Entry 8K2S (solution NMR); this record covers chains A and B.

Chain A:
Protein: Molecular chaperone HtpG (Fragment)
Organism: Escherichia coli
Notes: fragment: Heat shock protein 90(HtpG) M domain
UniProtKB: A0A7A6VTW3 (A0A7A6VTW3_ECOLX); numbering as in UniProt (aligned over 230-494)
Chain sequence (292 residues; row label = number of the first residue in the row):
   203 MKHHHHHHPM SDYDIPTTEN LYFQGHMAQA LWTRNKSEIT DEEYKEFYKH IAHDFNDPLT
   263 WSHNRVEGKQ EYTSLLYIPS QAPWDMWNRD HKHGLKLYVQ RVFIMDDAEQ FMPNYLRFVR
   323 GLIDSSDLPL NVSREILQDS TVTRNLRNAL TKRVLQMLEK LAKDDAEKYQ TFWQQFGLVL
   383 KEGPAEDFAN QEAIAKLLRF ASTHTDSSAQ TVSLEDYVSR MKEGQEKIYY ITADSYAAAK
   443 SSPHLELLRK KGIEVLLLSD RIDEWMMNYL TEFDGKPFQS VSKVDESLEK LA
Unresolved in the structure: 203-229
Construct notes: initiating methionine (203); expression tag (204-229)

Chain B:
Protein: Disordered protein (D131D)
Organism: Staphylococcus aureus
Chain sequence (77 residues; each row starts with the number of its first residue):
   585 LEGSGSGSGS GSGQGHMATS TLIKAIDGDT VKLMYKGQPM TFRLLLVDTP ETKHPKKGVE
   645 KYGPEASAFT KKMVENA
Unresolved in the structure: 585-600

How chain A and chain B interact:
Pairs across the interface (108):
  Lys238(A) with Lys641(B); Gly642(B); Tyr646(B)
  Asp243(A) with Glu659(B); Asn660(B)
  Lys247(A) with Ala661(B)
  Trp263(A) with Tyr646(B)
  His265(A) with Lys641(B); Gly642(B)
  Asn266(A) with Lys640(B); Lys641(B); Gly642(B)
  Arg267(A) with Lys641(B)
  Pro315(A) with Phe626(B); Leu628(B)
  Asn316(A) with Phe626(B)
  Tyr317(A) with Thr625(B); Phe626(B); Arg627(B); Leu628(B); Leu629(B)
  Arg349(A) with Leu628(B)
  Asn350(A) with Leu628(B)
  Thr353(A) with Leu628(B); Leu629(B); Leu630(B)
  Lys354(A) with Thr636(B)
  Leu357(A) with Leu630(B)
  Gln358(A) with Gly642(B)
  Lys362(A) with Glu644(B); Lys645(B); Tyr646(B)
  Lys365(A) with Lys645(B)
  Asp366(A) with Lys645(B); Tyr646(B); Gly647(B); Pro648(B)
  Lys370(A) with Gly647(B); Ala661(B)
  Glu384(A) with Met624(B); Thr625(B)
  Gly385(A) with Leu629(B)
  Glu388(A) with Thr625(B); Phe626(B); Arg627(B)
  Asp389(A) with Leu629(B)
  Asn392(A) with Leu630(B); Val631(B); Asp632(B)
  Ala395(A) with Leu630(B)
  Ile396(A) with Leu629(B); Leu630(B)
  Tyr432(A) with Leu617(B)
  Ile433(A) with Ile607(B); Ala609(B); Ile610(B)
  Thr434(A) with Ile610(B); Leu617(B); Met618(B)
  Ala441(A) with Ile610(B)
  Ser444(A) with Ile610(B)
  His446(A) with Ile607(B); Lys608(B)
  Leu447(A) with Ala609(B)
  Leu450(A) with Leu606(B); Ile607(B)
  Lys453(A) with Leu606(B)
  Val457(A) with Ile607(B)
  Leu460(A) with Met618(B)
  Ile464(A) with Met624(B)
  Asp465(A) with Met618(B)
  Glu466(A) with Met618(B); Tyr619(B)
  Trp467(A) with Gly621(B); Pro623(B); Thr625(B)
  Met469(A) with Leu617(B); Met618(B)
  Asn470(A) with Lys616(B); Met618(B); Tyr619(B); Lys620(B)
  Phe480(A) with Leu617(B)
  Gln481(A) with Leu617(B)
  Ser482(A) with Val615(B); Leu617(B)
  Val483(A) with Ser604(B); Ile607(B); Ala609(B); Ile610(B)
  Ser484(A) with Thr603(B); Ser604(B); Asp611(B); Gly612(B); Asp613(B); Thr614(B); Val615(B)
  Lys485(A) with Thr603(B); Ser604(B); Thr605(B)
  Val486(A) with Met601(B); Ala602(B); Thr603(B); Ser604(B); Thr605(B)
  Asp487(A) with Met601(B); Thr605(B)
  Ser489(A) with Met601(B)
Interface residues without a listed pair, chain A (65 interface residues in all): Pro260, Leu261, Thr262, Leu318, Arg355, Pro386, Leu399, Ala440, Leu449, Ile455, Leu472, Leu490
Interface residues without a listed pair, chain B (45 interface residues in all): Gln622, Pro639

In short:
65 residues of chain A face 45 of chain B across their interface.
Chain A is Molecular chaperone HtpG (Fragment) (Escherichia coli) and chain B is Disordered protein (D131D)
(Staphylococcus aureus); the structure, The structure of HtpG M domain in complex with unstructured D131D
binding site a, was determined by solution NMR, deposited together with 8K2R and 8K2T.
